6DJ8 - chains A and B of the 4 polymer chains in the assembly; structure by X-ray diffraction, 2.05 A resolution.

Chain A (and B):
Name: Beta sliding clamp
From: Borrelia burgdorferi (strain ATCC 35210 / B31 / CIP 102532 / DSM 4680)
Notes: chain B of this document is another copy of the same molecule, construct and numbering; everything in this record applies to it too
UniProt: P33761 (DPO3B_BORBU); numbering as in UniProt (aligned over 1-385)
Sequence (393 residues; row label = number of the first residue in the row; numbers below 1 keep their minus sign (Met-7 is residue -7)):
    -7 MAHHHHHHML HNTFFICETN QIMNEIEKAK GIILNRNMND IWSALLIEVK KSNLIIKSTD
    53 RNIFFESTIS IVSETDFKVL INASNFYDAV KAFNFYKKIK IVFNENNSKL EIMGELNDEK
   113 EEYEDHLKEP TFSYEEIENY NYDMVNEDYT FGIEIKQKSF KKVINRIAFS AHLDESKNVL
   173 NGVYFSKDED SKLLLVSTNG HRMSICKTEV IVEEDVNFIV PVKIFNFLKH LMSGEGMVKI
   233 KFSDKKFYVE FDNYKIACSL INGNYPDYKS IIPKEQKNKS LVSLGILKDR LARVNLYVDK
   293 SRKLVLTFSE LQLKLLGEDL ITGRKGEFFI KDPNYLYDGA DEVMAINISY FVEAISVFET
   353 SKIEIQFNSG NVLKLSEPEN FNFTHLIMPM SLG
Unresolved in the structure: -7 to -1, 137-138 (chain B: -7 to 3, 108-113)
Differences from the reference sequence: initiating methionine (-7); expression tag (-6 to 0)

How chain A and chain B interact:
Pairs across the interface - 64 pairs, chain A then chain B:
  Asn77(A) - Arg316(B)
  Asp80(A) - Leu288(B)
  Asp80(A) - Arg316(B)
  Ala81(A) - Tyr289(B)
  Lys83(A) - Arg285(B)  hydrogen bond (backbone-side chain)
  Ala84(A) - Arg285(B)  hydrogen bond (backbone-side chain)
  Phe85(A) - Phe320(B)  hydrophobic
  Asn86(A) - Arg285(B)  hydrogen bond
  Phe87(A) - Arg285(B)
  Lys101(A) - Thr314(B)  hydrogen bond (side chain-backbone)
  Lys101(A) - Gly315(B)
  Glu113(A) - Lys323(B)  salt bridge
  Tyr115(A) - Gln304(B)
  Tyr115(A) - Phe321(B)  hydrophobic
  Tyr115(A) - Lys323(B)  hydrogen bond (backbone-side chain)
  Glu116(A) - Phe321(B)
  Asp117(A) - Glu319(B)
  Asp117(A) - Phe320(B)
  Asp117(A) - Phe321(B)  hydrogen bond (side chain-backbone)
  His118(A) - Gly318(B)
  His118(A) - Glu319(B)  hydrogen bond (backbone-backbone)
  Leu119(A) - Tyr289(B)
  Leu119(A) - Lys317(B)
  Leu119(A) - Gly318(B)
  Leu119(A) - Phe320(B)  hydrophobic
  Lys120(A) - Arg316(B)
  Lys120(A) - Lys317(B)  hydrogen bond (backbone-backbone)
  Glu121(A) - Tyr289(B)  hydrogen bond
  Glu121(A) - Arg316(B)  salt bridge
  Pro122(A) - Arg316(B)
  Arg282(A) - Phe87(B)
  Arg285(A) - Lys83(B)  hydrogen bond (side chain-backbone)
  Arg285(A) - Ala84(B)  hydrogen bond (side chain-backbone)
  Arg285(A) - Asn86(B)  hydrogen bond
  Arg285(A) - Phe87(B)
  Leu288(A) - Asp80(B)
  Leu288(A) - Ala84(B)  hydrophobic
  Tyr289(A) - Ala81(B)
  Tyr289(A) - Leu119(B)
  Tyr289(A) - Glu121(B)  hydrogen bond
  Gln304(A) - Tyr115(B)
  Thr314(A) - Lys101(B)
  Gly315(A) - Lys101(B)
  Arg316(A) - Asn77(B)
  Arg316(A) - Asp80(B)
  Arg316(A) - Lys120(B)
  Arg316(A) - Glu121(B)  salt bridge
  Arg316(A) - Pro122(B)
  Lys317(A) - Leu119(B)
  Lys317(A) - Lys120(B)  hydrogen bond (backbone-backbone)
  Gly318(A) - His118(B)
  Gly318(A) - Leu119(B)
  Glu319(A) - Asp117(B)
  Glu319(A) - His118(B)  hydrogen bond (backbone-backbone)
  Phe320(A) - Ala84(B)
  Phe320(A) - Phe85(B)  hydrophobic
  Phe320(A) - Asp117(B)
  Phe320(A) - Leu119(B)  hydrophobic
  Phe321(A) - Tyr115(B)  hydrophobic
  Phe321(A) - Glu116(B)
  Phe321(A) - Asp117(B)  hydrogen bond (backbone-side chain)
  Lys323(A) - Glu114(B)
  Lys323(A) - Tyr115(B)  hydrogen bond (side chain-backbone)
  Lys323(A) - Glu116(B)  salt bridge
Other interface residues (no listed pair), chain A (33 interface residues in all): Met30
Other interface residues (no listed pair), chain B (32 interface residues in all): Arg282

Overview:
The interface between chain A and chain B involves 33 residues on one side and 32 on the other; the contacts
include 17 hydrogen bonds and 4 salt bridges. Among the polar pairs are Glu113(A)-Lys323(B),
Glu121(A)-Arg316(B) and Lys323(A)-Glu116(B).
Chain A and chain B are both Beta sliding clamp (Borrelia burgdorferi (strain ATCC 35210 / B31 / CIP 102532 /
DSM 4680)); the structure, Structure of DNA polymerase III subunit beta from Borrelia burgdorferi in complex
with a natural product, was determined by X-ray diffraction.
